PDB entry 5XAF | X-ray diffraction, 2.55 A resolution | chains D and E of the 6 polymer chains in the assembly

# Chain D
Molecule: Tubulin beta-2B chain
Source organism: Bos taurus
UniProt: Q6B856 (TBB2B_BOVIN); the author numbering skips numbers that UniProt does not, so the offset changes along the chain: 1-42 = UniProt 1-42; 45-360 = UniProt 43-358; 369-455 = UniProt 359-445
Sequence (445 residues; row label = number of the first residue in the row; note: 10 numbers in that range are skipped by the numbering (no residue carries them; nothing is unmodelled there)):
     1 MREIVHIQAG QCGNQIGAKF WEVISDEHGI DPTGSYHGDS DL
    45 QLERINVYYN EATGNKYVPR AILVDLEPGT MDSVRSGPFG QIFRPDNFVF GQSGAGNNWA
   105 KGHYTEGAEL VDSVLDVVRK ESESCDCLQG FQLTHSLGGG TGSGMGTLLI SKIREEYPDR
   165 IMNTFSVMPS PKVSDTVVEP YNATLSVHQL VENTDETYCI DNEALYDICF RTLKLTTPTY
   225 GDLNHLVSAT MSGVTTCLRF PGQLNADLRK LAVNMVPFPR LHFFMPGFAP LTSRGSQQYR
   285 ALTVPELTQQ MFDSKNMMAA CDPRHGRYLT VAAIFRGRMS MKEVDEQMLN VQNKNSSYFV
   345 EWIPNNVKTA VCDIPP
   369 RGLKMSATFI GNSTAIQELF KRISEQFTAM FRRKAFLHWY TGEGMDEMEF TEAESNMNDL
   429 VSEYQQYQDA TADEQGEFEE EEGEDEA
Disordered / not traced: 276-285, 442-455
Ligand contacts:
  - 84F ((3S,4R)-4-(3-hydroxy-4-methoxyphenyl)-3-methyl-1-(3,4,5-trimethoxyphenyl)azetidin-2-one): Gly237, Val238, Cys241, Leu242, Leu248, Ala250, Asp251, Lys254, Leu255, Asn258, Met259, Thr314, Val315, Ala316, Ala317, Ile318, Asn350, Lys352, Thr353, Ala354, Ile378
  - GDP (guanosine-5'-diphosphate): Gly10, Gln11, Cys12, Gln15, Ile16, Asp69, Ala99, Asn101, Ser140, Gly142, Gly143, Gly144, Thr145, Gly146, Val171, Pro173, Val177, Asp179, Glu183, Asn206, Leu209, Tyr224, Leu227, Asn228
Curated features (UniProtKB/Swiss-Prot):
  - motif: Met1 to Ile4 (MREI motif)
  - binding site (GTP): Gln11, Glu71, Ser140, Gly144, Thr145, Gly146, Asn206, Asn228
  - binding site (Mg(2+)): Glu71
  - modified residue: Ser40 (Phosphoserine), Thr57 (Phosphothreonine), Lys60 (N6-acetyllysine), Ser174 (Phosphoserine), Thr287 (Phosphothreonine), Thr292 (Phosphothreonine), Arg320 (Omega-N-methylarginine), Glu448 (5-glutamyl polyglutamate)
  - cross-link (Glycyl lysine isopeptide (Lys-Gly)): Lys60 (interchain with G-Cter in ubiquitin), Lys326 (interchain with G-Cter in ubiquitin)

# Chain E
Molecule: Stathmin-4
Source organism: Rattus norvegicus
UniProt: P63043 (STMN4_RAT); residues -43 to 145 here correspond to UniProt positions 1-189 (UniProt number = residue number + 44)
Sequence (189 residues; numbered -43 to 145; the number before each row is that of its first residue; numbers below 1 keep their minus sign (Met-43 is residue -43)):
   -43 MTLAAYKEKM KELPLVSLFC SCFLSDPLNK SSYKYEADTV DLNWCVISDM EVIELNKCTS
    17 GQSFEVILKP PSFDGVPEFN ASLPRRRDPS LEEIQKKLEA AEERRKYQEA ELLKHLAEKR
    77 EHEREVIQKA IEENNNFIKM AKEKLAQKME SNKENREAHL AAMLERLQEK DKHAEEVRKN
   137 KELKEEASR
Disordered / not traced: -43 to 5, 29-43, 142-145
Curated features (UniProtKB/Swiss-Prot):
  - modified residue: Ser46 (Phosphoserine)
  - lipidation (S-palmitoyl cysteine): Cys-24, Cys-22

# Interface between chain D and chain E
Pairs across the interface (27; chain D residue first):
  His107(D) - Lys126(E)
  Tyr108(D) - His129(E)  hydrogen bond
  Tyr108(D) - Ala130(E)  hydrophobic
  Tyr108(D) - Val133(E)  hydrophobic
  Tyr108(D) - Arg134(E)  hydrogen bond (backbone-side chain)
  Thr109(D) - Lys137(E)
  Ala112(D) - Arg134(E)
  Ser155(D) - Leu123(E)
  Ser155(D) - Lys126(E)
  Lys156(D) - Asp127(E)  salt bridge
  Arg158(D) - Met119(E)
  Arg158(D) - Leu123(E)
  Glu159(D) - Leu120(E)
  Glu159(D) - Leu123(E)
  Glu159(D) - Gln124(E)  hydrogen bond
  Glu159(D) - Asp127(E)
  Pro162(D) - Met119(E)  hydrophobic
  Gln193(D) - Lys126(E)  hydrogen bond
  Asn197(D) - Leu123(E)
  Asn197(D) - Lys126(E)
  Gly410(D) - Lys137(E)
  Glu411(D) - Val133(E)
  Glu411(D) - Lys137(E)  salt bridge
  Gly412(D) - Val133(E)
  Gly412(D) - Asn136(E)
  Gly412(D) - Lys137(E)
  Glu417(D) - His129(E)  salt bridge
Other interface residues (no listed pair), chain D (17 interface residues in all): Asp163, Met413
Other interface residues (no listed pair), chain E (14 interface residues in all): Arg112, Leu116

# In short
Chain D and chain E form an interface of 17 and 14 residues respectively; the contacts include 4 hydrogen
bonds and 3 salt bridges. Polar pairs include Lys156(D)-Asp127(E), Glu411(D)-Lys137(E) and
Glu417(D)-His129(E). Bound to chain D: GDP and compound 84F.
Here chain D is Tubulin beta-2B chain (Bos taurus) and chain E is Stathmin-4 (Rattus norvegicus). Entry 5XAF
(Crystal structure of tubulin-stathmin-TTL-Compound Z1 complex) was determined by X-ray diffraction (same
publication as 5XAG).
